Entry 5I8S (X-ray diffraction, 1.89 A resolution); this record covers chain A.

# Chain A
Name: 1,2-dihydroxy-3-keto-5-methylthiopentene dioxygenase
Organism: Mus musculus
Notes: EC 1.13.11.54
UniProt: Q99JT9 (MTND_MOUSE); numbering as in UniProt (aligned over 1-179)
Chain sequence (179 residues; each row starts with the number of its first residue):
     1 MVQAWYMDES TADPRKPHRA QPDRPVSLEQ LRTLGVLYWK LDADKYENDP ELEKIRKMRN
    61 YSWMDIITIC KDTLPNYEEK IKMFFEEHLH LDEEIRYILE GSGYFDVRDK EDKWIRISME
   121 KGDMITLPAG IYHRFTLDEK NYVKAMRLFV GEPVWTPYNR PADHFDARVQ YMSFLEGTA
Bound ions: Ni2+: His-88, His-90, Glu-94, His-133
Ligand contacts: pentanoic acid (LEA): Ile-69, Phe-84, Glu-94, Arg-96, Ile-98, Phe-105, Phe-135, Val-143, Ala-145
Reported in the primary citation:
  - binding site for pentanoic acid: Phe-84, Arg-96, Ile-98, Phe-105, Phe-135, Val-143, Ala-145

# In short
Chain A binds pentanoic acid. The Ni2+ site is built by His-88, His-90, Glu-94 and His-133. From the paper: a
binding site for pentanoic acid at Phe-84, Arg-96 and Ile-98 among others.
Chain A is 1,2-dihydroxy-3-keto-5-methylthiopentene dioxygenase (Mus musculus); the structure, Structure of
Mouse Acireductone dioxygenase with Ni2+ ion and pentanoic acid in the active site, was determined by X-ray
diffraction, deposited together with 5I8T, 5I8Y, 5I91 and 5I93.
